Entry 6KUT (electron microscopy, 4.10 A resolution (low resolution: residue-level contacts below are approximate; hydrogen-bond / salt-bridge calls are withheld)); this record covers chains B and V of the 5 polymer chains in the assembly.

== Chain B ==
Protein: RNA-directed RNA polymerase catalytic subunit
Source organism: Influenza D virus (D/swine/Oklahoma/1334/2011)
Notes: EC 2.7.7.48
UniProt: K9LH03 (K9LH03_9ORTO); numbering as in UniProt (aligned over 1-753)
Chain sequence (753 residues; row label = number of the first residue in the row):
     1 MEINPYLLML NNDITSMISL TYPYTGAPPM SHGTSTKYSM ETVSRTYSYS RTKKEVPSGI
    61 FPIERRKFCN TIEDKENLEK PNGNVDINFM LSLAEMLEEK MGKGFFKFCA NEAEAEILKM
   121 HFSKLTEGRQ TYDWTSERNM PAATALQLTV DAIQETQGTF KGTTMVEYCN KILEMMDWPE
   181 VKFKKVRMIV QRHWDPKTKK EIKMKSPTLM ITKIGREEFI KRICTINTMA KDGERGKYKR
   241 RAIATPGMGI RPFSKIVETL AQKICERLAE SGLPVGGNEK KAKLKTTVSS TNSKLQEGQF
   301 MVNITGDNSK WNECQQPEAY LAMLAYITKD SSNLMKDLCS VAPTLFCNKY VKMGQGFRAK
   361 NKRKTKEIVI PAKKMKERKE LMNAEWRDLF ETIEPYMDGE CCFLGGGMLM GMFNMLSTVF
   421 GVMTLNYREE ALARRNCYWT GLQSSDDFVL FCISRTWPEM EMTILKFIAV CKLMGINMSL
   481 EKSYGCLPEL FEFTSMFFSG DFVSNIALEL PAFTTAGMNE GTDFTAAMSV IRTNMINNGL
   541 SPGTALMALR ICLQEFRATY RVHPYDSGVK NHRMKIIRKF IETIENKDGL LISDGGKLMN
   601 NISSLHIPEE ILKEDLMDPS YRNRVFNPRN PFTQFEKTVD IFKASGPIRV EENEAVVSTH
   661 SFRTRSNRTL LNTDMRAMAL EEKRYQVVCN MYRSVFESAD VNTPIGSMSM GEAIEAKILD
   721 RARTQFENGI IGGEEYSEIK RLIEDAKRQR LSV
Not modelled in the structure: 187-207, 275-278, 431-434, 636-654, 670-677, 753

== Chain V ==
Molecule: 15-nt RNA strand
Sequence (15 nucleotides; row label = number of the first residue in the row):
     1 AGCAGUAGCA AGGAG

== Chain B / chain V interface ==
Contacting residue pairs (13; chain B residue first):
  His32(B) - A7(V)
  Gly33(B) - A7(V)
  Gly33(B) - G8(V)
  Thr34(B) - A7(V)
  Thr34(B) - G8(V)
  Lys37(B) - U6(V)
  Lys37(B) - A7(V)
  Tyr38(B) - U6(V)
  Tyr238(B) - U6(V)
  Lys239(B) - U6(V)
  Arg358(B) - G8(V)
  Arg358(B) - C9(V)
  Trp386(B) - A7(V)
Interface residues without a listed pair, chain V (5 interface residues in all): G5

== Summary ==
The interface between chain B and chain V involves 9 residues on one side and 5 on the other.
Here chain B is RNA-directed RNA polymerase catalytic subunit (Influenza D virus (D/swine/Oklahoma/1334/2011))
and chain V is a 15-nt RNA strand. Entry 6KUT (Structure of influenza D virus polymerase bound to vRNA
promoter in Mode B conformation (Class B2)) was determined by electron microscopy (same publication as 6KUJ,
6KUK, 6KUP, 6KUR, 6KUV and 6KV5).
